PDB entry 8PB1 | electron microscopy, 3.50 A resolution | chains B and C of the 4 polymer chains in the assembly

Chain B:
Name: Interleukin-12 subunit beta
Source organism: Mus musculus
UniProtKB: P43432 (IL12B_MOUSE); residues 23-335 here = UniProt positions 23-335
Amino-acid sequence (313 residues; row label = number of the first residue in the row):
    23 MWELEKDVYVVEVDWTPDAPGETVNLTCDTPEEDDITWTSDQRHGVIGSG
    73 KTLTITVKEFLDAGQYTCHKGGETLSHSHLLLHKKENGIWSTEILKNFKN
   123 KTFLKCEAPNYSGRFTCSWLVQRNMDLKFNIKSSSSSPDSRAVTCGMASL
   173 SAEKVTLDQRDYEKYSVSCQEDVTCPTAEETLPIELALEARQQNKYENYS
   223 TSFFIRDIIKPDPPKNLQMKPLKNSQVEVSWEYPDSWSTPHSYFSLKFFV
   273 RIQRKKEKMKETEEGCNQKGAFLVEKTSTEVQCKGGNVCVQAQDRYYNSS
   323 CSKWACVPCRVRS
Unresolved in the structure: 276-291, 332-335
Curated features (UniProtKB/Swiss-Prot):
  - glycosylation (N-linked (GlcNAc...) asparagine): Asn-47, Asn-122, Asn-132, Asn-220
  - natural variant: Met-169 (M169T: In strain: B10.S/J and SJL/J), Phe-294 (F294L: In strain: B10.S/J and SJL/J)
Disulfide bonds: Cys-50/Cys-90, Cys-128/Cys-139, Cys-167/Cys-191, Cys-305/Cys-331, Cys-311/Cys-328
Covalent attachments: glycan linked to Asn-220

Chain C:
Name: Interleukin-12 receptor subunit beta-1, Death-associated protein kinase 1
Source organism: Mus musculus
Notes: EC 2.7.11.1
UniProtKB: chimeric construct of Q60837, P53355: residues 20-561 from Q60837 (I12R1_MOUSE) positions 20-561 (same numbers); residues 572-591 from P53355 positions 300-319 (UniProt number = residue number - 272)
Amino-acid sequence (572 residues; numbered 20 to 591; the number before each row is that of its first residue):
    20 QLGASGPGDGCCVEKTSFPEGASGSPLGPRNLSCYRVSKTDYECSWQYDG
    70 PEDNVSHVLWCCFVPPNHTHTGQERCRYFSSGPDRTVQFWEQDGIPVLSK
   120 VNFWVESRLGNRTMKSQKISQYLYNWTKTTPPLGHIKVSQSHRQLRMDWN
   170 VSEEAGAEVQFRRRMPTTNWTLGDCGPQVNSGSGVLGDIRGSMSESCLCP
   220 SENMAQEIQIRRRRRLSSGAPGGPWSDWSMPVCVPPEVLPQAKIKFLVEP
   270 LNQGGRRRLTMQGQSPQLAVPEGCRGRPGAQVKKHLVLVRMLSCRCQAQT
   320 SKTVPLGKKLNLSGATYDLNVLAKTRFGRSTIQKWHLPAQELTETRALNV
   370 SVGGNMTSMQWAAQAPGTTYCLEWQPWFQHRNHTHCTLIVPEEEDPAKMV
   420 THSWSSKPTLEQEECYRITVFASKNPKNPMLWATVLSSYYFGGNASRAGT
   470 PRHVSVRNQTGDSVSVEWTASQLSTCPGVLTQYVVRCEAEDGAWESEWLV
   520 PPTKTQVTLDGLRSRVMYKVQVRADTARLPGAWSHPQRFSFEGTGGSGGS
   570 GGAARKKWKQSVRLISLCQRLS
Unresolved in the structure: 20-45, 85-92, 200-211, 256-591
Sequence notes: linker (562-571)
Curated features (UniProtKB/Swiss-Prot):
  - motif: Trp-244 to Ser-248 (WSXWS motif)
  - glycosylation (N-linked (GlcNAc...) asparagine): Asn-50, Asn-73, Asn-86, Asn-130, Asn-144, Asn-169, Asn-188, Asn-330, Asn-368, Asn-374, Asn-401, Asn-463, Asn-477
  - modified residue (Phosphoserine): Ser-580, Ser-591
Disulfide bonds: Cys-53/Cys-63, Cys-81/Cys-95, Cys-194/Cys-216
Covalent attachments: N-acetylglucosamine (NAG) linked to Asn-144, Asn-169

Chain B / chain C interface:
Contacting residue pairs (26):
  Trp-37(B) with Val-116(C), hydrophobic; Leu-117(C), hydrophobic; Tyr-143(C)
  Pro-39(B) with Leu-117(C); Tyr-143(C), hydrophobic
  Gln-64(B) with Arg-94(C), hydrogen bond (backbone-side chain)
  Arg-65(B) with Arg-94(C)
  His-66(B) with Arg-94(C)
  Lys-80(B) with Leu-117(C)
  Glu-81(B) with Ile-114(C); Pro-115(C); Val-116(C), hydrogen bond (side chain-backbone); Leu-117(C), hydrogen bond (side chain-backbone)
  Lys-106(B) with Glu-110(C), salt bridge
  Glu-108(B) with Tyr-143(C), hydrogen bond
  Glu-115(B) with Lys-58(C), salt bridge
  Arg-145(B) with Asp-60(C), salt bridge
  Asp-180(B) with Leu-152(C)
  Gln-181(B) with His-154(C), hydrogen bond
  Gln-214(B) with Trp-109(C); Gln-111(C), hydrogen bond (backbone-side chain)
  Gln-215(B) with Gln-111(C), hydrogen bond
  Asn-216(B) with Gln-111(C), hydrogen bond (backbone-side chain)
  Lys-217(B) with Thr-59(C), hydrogen bond; Glu-110(C), salt bridge; Gln-111(C)
Also at the interface, not in a pair above, chain B (21 interface residues in all): Thr-38, Phe-82, Leu-83, Thr-114
Also at the interface, not in a pair above, chain C (18 interface residues in all): Tyr-61, Phe-82, Gly-113, Gly-153

In short:
21 residues of chain B face 18 of chain C across their interface; the contacts include 9 hydrogen bonds and 4
salt bridges. Among the polar pairs are Lys-106(B)/Glu-110(C), Glu-115(B)/Lys-58(C) and Arg-145(B)/Asp-60(C).
N-acetylglucosamine is covalently linked to Asn-144(C) and Asn-169(C).
Chain B is Interleukin-12 subunit beta and chain C is Interleukin-12 receptor subunit beta-1, Death-associated
protein kinase 1, both from Mus musculus; the structure, Cryo-EM structure of a pre-dimerized murine IL-12
complete extracellular signaling complex (Class 1), obtained after local ..., was determined by electron
microscopy together with 8CR5, 8CR6, 8CR8, 8ODZ, 8OE0 and 8OE4 from the same study.
